6KQF - chains A and C of the 9 polymer chains in the assembly; structure by X-ray diffraction, 2.45 A resolution.

== Chain A ==
Name: DNA-directed RNA polymerase subunit alpha
Organism: Thermus thermophilus (strain HB8 / ATCC 27634 / DSM 579)
Notes: EC 2.7.7.6
Reference sequence: Q5SHR6 (RPOA_THET8); numbering as in UniProt (aligned over 1-315)
Chain sequence (315 residues; row label = number of the first residue in the row):
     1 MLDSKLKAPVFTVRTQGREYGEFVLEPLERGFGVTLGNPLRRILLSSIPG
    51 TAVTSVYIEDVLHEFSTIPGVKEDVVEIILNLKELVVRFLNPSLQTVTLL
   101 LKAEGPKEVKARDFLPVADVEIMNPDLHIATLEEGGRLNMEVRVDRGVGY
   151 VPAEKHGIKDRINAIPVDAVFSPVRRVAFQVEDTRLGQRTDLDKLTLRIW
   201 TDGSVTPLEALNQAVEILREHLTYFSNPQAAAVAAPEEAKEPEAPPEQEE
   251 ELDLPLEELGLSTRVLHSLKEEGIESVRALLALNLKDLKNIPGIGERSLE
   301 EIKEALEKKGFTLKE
Unresolved in the structure: 1-3, 235-315

== Chain C ==
Name: DNA-directed RNA polymerase subunit beta
Organism: Thermus thermophilus (strain HB8 / ATCC 27634 / DSM 579)
Notes: EC 2.7.7.6
Reference sequence: Q8RQE9 (RPOB_THET8); residues 1-1119 here = UniProt positions 1-1119
Chain sequence (1119 residues; numbered 1 to 1119; the number before each row is that of its first residue):
     1 MEIKRFGRIREVIPLPPLTEIQVESYRRALQADVPPEKRENVGIQAAFRE
    51 TFPIEEEDKGKGGLVLDFLEYRLGEPPFPQDECREKDLTYQAPLYARLQL
   101 IHKDTGLIKEDEVFLGHIPLMTEDGSFIINGADRVIVSQIHRSPGVYFTP
   151 DPARPGRYIASIIPLPKRGPWIDLEVEPNGVVSMKVNKRKFPLVLLLRVL
   201 GYDQETLARELGAYGELVQGLMDESVFAMRPEEALIRLFTLLRPGDPPKR
   251 DKAVAYVYGLIADPRRYDLGEAGRYKAEEKLGIRLSGRTLARFEDGEFKD
   301 EVFLPTLRYLFALTAGVPGHEVDDIDHLGNRRIRTVGELMTDQFRVGLAR
   351 LARGVRERMLMGSEDSLTPAKLVNSRPLEAAIREFFSRSQLSQFKDETNP
   401 LSSLRHKRRISALGPGGLTRERAGFDVRDVHRTHYGRICPVETPEGANIG
   451 LITSLAAYARVDELGFIRTPYRRVVGGVVTDEVVYMTATEEDRYTIAQAN
   501 TPLEGNRIAAERVVARRKGEPVIVSPEEVEFMDVSPKQVFSVNTNLIPFL
   551 EHDDANRALMGSNMQTQAVPLIRAQAPVVMTGLEERVVRDSLAALYAEED
   601 GEVAKVDGNRIVVRYEDGRLVEYPLRRFYRSNQGTALDQRPRVVVGQRVR
   651 KGDLLADGPASENGFLALGQNVLVAIMPFDGYNFEDAIVISEELLKRDFY
   701 TSIHIERYEIEARDTKLGPERITRDIPHLSEAALRDLDEEGVVRIGAEVK
   751 PGDILVGRTSFKGESEPTPEERLLRSIFGEKARDVKDTSLRVPPGEGGIV
   801 VRTVRLRRGDPGVELKPGVREVVRVYVAQKRKLQVGDKLANRHGNKGVVA
   851 KILPVEDMPHLPDGTPVDVILNPLGVPSRMNLGQILETHLGLAGYFLGQR
   901 YISPIFDGAKEPEIKELLAQAFEVYFGKRKGEGFGVDKREVEVLRRAEKL
   951 GLVTPGKTPEEQLKELFLQGKVVLYDGRTGEPIEGPIVVGQMFIMKLYHM
  1001 VEDKMHARSTGPYSLITQQPLGGKAQFGGQRFGEMEVWALEAYGAAHTLQ
  1051 EMLTLKSDDIEGRNAAYEAIIKGEDVPEPSVPESFRVLVKELQALALDVQ
  1101 TLDEKDNPVDIFEGLASKR
Unresolved in the structure: 57-62, 1119

== How chain A and chain C interact ==
Contacting residue pairs (74; chain A residue first):
  E22(A) with F934(C)
  V34(A) with R939(C); T979(C)
  N38(A) with G977(C), hydrogen bond (side chain-backbone); R978(C), hydrogen bond (side chain-backbone); T979(C); G980(C), hydrogen bond (side chain-backbone)
  R41(A) with H860(C), hydrogen bond; G864(C), hydrogen bond (side chain-backbone)
  R42(A) with E856(C), hydrogen bond (side chain-backbone); D857(C), salt bridge; G977(C), hydrogen bond (side chain-backbone); R978(C)
  S46(A) with E856(C)
  L62(A) with I745(C), hydrophobic; G746(C)
  H63(A) with I745(C); G746(C); I799(C); V800(C); V801(C)
  E64(A) with K830(C), salt bridge
  F65(A) with F628(C); I703(C), hydrophobic; A828(C), hydrophobic
  S66(A) with F628(C)
  T67(A) with N609(C), hydrogen bond; R627(C)
  I68(A) with D607(C)
  P69(A) with D607(C)
  G70(A) with D607(C), hydrogen bond (backbone-side chain)
  V71(A) with D607(C), hydrogen bond (backbone-side chain); G608(C), hydrogen bond (backbone-backbone)
  K72(A) with V606(C); G608(C); P641(C); V643(C), hydrogen bond (side chain-backbone)
  D74(A) with R627(C), salt bridge; R640(C)
  L80(A) with D698(C)
  K83(A) with K696(C), hydrogen bond (side chain-backbone); D698(C), salt bridge
  E133(A) with K605(C); V606(C), hydrogen bond (side chain-backbone); R610(C), salt bridge
  Y150(A) with E692(C); L695(C); K696(C); K832(C), hydrogen bond
  E154(A) with K832(C), salt bridge
  I162(A) with R744(C)
  N163(A) with R744(C)
  D168(A) with K832(C), salt bridge
  R176(A) with D863(C), hydrogen bond (side chain-backbone); G864(C)
  V177(A) with G864(C)
  A178(A) with P862(C); D863(C); G864(C)
  F179(A) with R939(C), hydrogen bond (backbone-side chain)
  Q180(A) with R929(C); G935(C), hydrogen bond (side chain-backbone); D937(C)
  V181(A) with D937(C), hydrogen bond (backbone-side chain); K938(C), hydrogen bond (backbone-backbone)
  E182(A) with F934(C); G935(C), hydrogen bond (side chain-backbone)
  D183(A) with K938(C), salt bridge
  D191(A) with K938(C), salt bridge
  L192(A) with K938(C), hydrogen bond (backbone-side chain)
  D193(A) with K938(C), salt bridge
  T196(A) with F934(C)
  R198(A) with E932(C), salt bridge; F934(C)
Also at the interface, not in a pair above, chain A (43 interface residues in all): L45, V76, V170, W200
Also at the interface, not in a pair above, chain C (53 interface residues in all): I572, R573, R642, V644, V645, Q829, V855, T865, V936, D976, E981

== In short ==
The interface between chain A and chain C involves 43 residues on one side and 53 on the other; the contacts
include 22 hydrogen bonds and 11 salt bridges. Polar contacts include R42(A)-D857(C), E64(A)-K830(C) and
D74(A)-R627(C).
Here chain A is DNA-directed RNA polymerase subunit alpha and chain C is DNA-directed RNA polymerase subunit
beta, both from Thermus thermophilus (strain HB8 / ATCC 27634 / DSM 579). Entry 6KQF (Thermus thermophilus
initial transcription complex comprising sigma A and 5'-OH RNA of 5 nt) was determined by X-ray diffraction
together with 6KQD, 6KQE, 6KQG, 6KQH, 6KQL, 6KQM and 6 further entries from the same study.
